PDB entry 4IN6 | X-ray diffraction, 2.70 A resolution | chains L and H of the 3 polymer chains in the assembly

[Chain L]
Name: Reaction center protein L chain
From: Rhodobacter sphaeroides
UniProtKB: P0C0Y8 (RCEL_RHOSH); residues 1-281 here correspond to UniProt positions 2-282 (UniProt number = residue number + 1)
Sequence (281 residues; numbered 1 to 281; the number before each row is that of its first residue):
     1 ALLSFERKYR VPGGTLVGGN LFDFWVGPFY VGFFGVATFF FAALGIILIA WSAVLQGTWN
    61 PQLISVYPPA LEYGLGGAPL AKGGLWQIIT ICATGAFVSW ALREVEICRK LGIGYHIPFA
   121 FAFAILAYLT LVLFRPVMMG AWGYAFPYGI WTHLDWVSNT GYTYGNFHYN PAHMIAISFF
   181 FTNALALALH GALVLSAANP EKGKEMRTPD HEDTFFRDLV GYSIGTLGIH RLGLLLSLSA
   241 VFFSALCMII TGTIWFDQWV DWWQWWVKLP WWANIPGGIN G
Metal / ion sites: Fe ion: His190, His230 (shared with 3 residues of chain M)
Residues lining bound ligands:
  - bacteriochlorophyll a (BCL), molecule 1: Ile46, Ile49, Tyr128, Leu131, Phe146, Ile150, Trp151, His153, Leu154, Trp156, Val157
  - bacteriochlorophyll a (BCL), molecule 2: Phe97, Phe121, Ala124, Ile125, Ala127, Tyr128, Leu131, Trp156, Val157, Ser158, Thr160, Gly161, Tyr162, Asn166, Phe167, His168, His173, Ala176, Ile177, Phe180, Phe181, Val241, Ser244, Ala245, Cys247, Met248
  - bacteriochlorophyll a (BCL), molecule 3: Val157, Tyr162, His168, Phe181
  - bacteriochlorophyll a (BCL), molecule 4: His168, His173, Met174, Ile177, Ser178, Phe181, Thr182
  - bacteriopheophytin a (BPH), molecule 1: Thr38, Phe41, Ala42, Gly45, Ile49, Ile89, Cys92, Ala93, Ala96, Phe97, Trp100, Glu104, Ile117, Ala120, Phe121, Phe123, Ala124, Tyr128, Phe146, Tyr148, Gly149, Ile150, His153, Phe180, Ser237, Leu238, Val241
  - bacteriopheophytin a (BPH), molecule 2: Phe181, Ala184, Leu185, Ala188, Leu189, Phe216, Leu219, Val220
  - glucosyl-galactosyl diacyl-glycerol (GGD; nonadec-10-enoic acid 2-[3,4-dihydroxy-6-hydroxymethyl-5-(3,4,5-trihydroxy-6-hydroxymethyl-tetrahydro-pyran-2-yloxy)-tetrahydro-pyran-2-yloxy] -1-octadec-9-enoyloxymethyl-ethyl ester): Ala1, Val26, Gly27, Pro28, Phe29
  - heptane-1,2,3-triol (HTO): Trp86, Gln87, Thr90, Ile91, Thr94, Leu133, Trp142
  - 1,2-diacyl-sn-glycero-3-phosphocholine (PC1): Val220, Gly221, Tyr222
  - ubiquinone-10 (U10), molecule 1: Val26, Phe29, Tyr30, Val31, Gly35, Phe39, Trp100, Arg103
  - ubiquinone-10 (U10), molecule 2: Phe179, Thr182, Leu185, Ala186, Leu189, His190, Leu193, Val194, Glu212, Asp213, Phe216, Tyr222, Ser223, Ile224, Gly225, Thr226, Ile229, Leu232

[Chain H]
Name: Reaction center protein H chain
From: Rhodobacter sphaeroides
UniProtKB: P0C0Y7 (RCEH_RHOSH); residue numbers follow UniProt; this construct covers 1-260
Sequence (266 residues; row label = number of the first residue in the row; numbers below 1 keep their minus sign (His-5 is residue -5)):
    -5 HHHHHHMVGV TAFGNFDLAS LAIYSFWIFL AGLIYYLQTE NMREGYPLEN EDGTPAANQG
    55 PFPLPKPKTF ILPHGRGTLT VPGPESEDRP IALARTAVSE GFPHAPTGDP MKDGVGPASW
   115 VARRDLPELD GHGHNKIKPM KAAAGFHVSA GKNPIGLPVR GCDLEIAGKV VDIWVDIPEQ
   175 MARFLEVELK DGSTRLLPMQ MVKVQSNRVH VNALSSDLFA GIPTIKSPTE VTLLEEDKIC
   235 GYVAGGLMYA APKRKSVVAA MLAEYA
Not modelled in the structure: -5 to 10, 251-260
Differences from the reference sequence: expression tag (-5 to 0)
Residues lining bound ligands: glucosyl-galactosyl diacyl-glycerol (GGD; nonadec-10-enoic acid 2-[3,4-dihydroxy-6-hydroxymethyl-5-(3,4,5-trihydroxy-6-hydroxymethyl-tetrahydro-pyran-2-yloxy)-tetrahydro-pyran-2-yloxy] -1-octadec-9-enoyloxymethyl-ethyl ester): Gln32, Tyr40, Leu42, Asn52, Gln53, Gly54, Pro55, Phe56

[Chain L / chain H interface]
Contacting residue pairs (69):
  Ala1(L) - Leu42(H)  hydrophobic
  Ala1(L) - Glu43(H)
  Ala1(L) - Ala50(H)  hydrophobic
  Ala1(L) - Glu94(H)
  Leu2(L) - Leu42(H)
  Leu2(L) - Glu43(H)  hydrogen bond (backbone-backbone)
  Leu3(L) - Gly39(H)
  Leu3(L) - Tyr40(H)  hydrophobic
  Leu3(L) - Leu42(H)  hydrophobic
  Ser4(L) - Gly39(H)  hydrogen bond (backbone-backbone)
  Ser4(L) - Glu43(H)
  Ser4(L) - Glu79(H)  hydrogen bond
  Ser4(L) - Glu81(H)
  Phe5(L) - Gly39(H)
  Phe5(L) - Glu81(H)
  Arg7(L) - Glu45(H)
  Arg7(L) - Leu87(H)
  Arg7(L) - Ala88(H)
  Arg7(L) - Arg89(H)
  Arg7(L) - His98(H)
  Lys8(L) - Glu81(H)  salt bridge
  Lys8(L) - Arg83(H)
  Lys8(L) - Ile85(H)
  Lys8(L) - Leu87(H)
  Lys8(L) - Val109(H)
  Lys8(L) - Gly110(H)  hydrogen bond (backbone-backbone)
  Lys8(L) - Ser113(H)
  Lys8(L) - Trp114(H)
  Tyr9(L) - Gly110(H)
  Tyr9(L) - Ser113(H)
  Arg10(L) - Pro97(H)
  Arg10(L) - His98(H)  hydrogen bond (backbone-backbone)
  Val11(L) - Leu87(H)  hydrophobic
  Val11(L) - Pro97(H)
  Val11(L) - His98(H)
  Val11(L) - Gly110(H)
  Val11(L) - Pro111(H)
  Val11(L) - Tyr243(H)
  Pro12(L) - Pro97(H)
  Pro12(L) - His98(H)
  Pro12(L) - Met242(H)
  Gly13(L) - Met242(H)
  Gly14(L) - Met242(H)
  Asp23(L) - Pro97(H)
  Phe24(L) - Gly95(H)
  Phe24(L) - Phe96(H)  hydrophobic
  Trp25(L) - Gly95(H)  hydrogen bond (backbone-backbone)
  Trp25(L) - Pro97(H)
  Arg109(L) - Met242(H)
  Lys110(L) - Pro111(H)
  Lys110(L) - Met242(H)
  Gly112(L) - Pro111(H)
  Gly112(L) - Ala238(H)
  Ala198(L) - Phe64(H)
  Asn199(L) - Lys62(H)  hydrogen bond
  Gly203(L) - Ile65(H)
  Lys204(L) - Ile65(H)
  Glu205(L) - Ile65(H)
  Glu205(L) - Leu66(H)
  Glu205(L) - Pro67(H)
  Glu205(L) - His68(H)
  Met206(L) - Phe64(H)  hydrophobic
  Met206(L) - Ile65(H)  hydrogen bond (backbone-backbone)
  Met206(L) - Pro67(H)
  Thr208(L) - Gly125(H)
  Asp210(L) - Asp124(H)
  Asp210(L) - Gly125(H)  hydrogen bond (side chain-backbone)
  Asp210(L) - Pro172(H)
  Thr226(L) - Glu173(H)  hydrogen bond
Also at the interface, not in a pair above, chain L (32 interface residues in all): Leu111, Pro209, Asp213, Leu227
Also at the interface, not in a pair above, chain H (44 interface residues in all): Glu38, Pro41, Asn52, Ala99, Pro100, Val115, Lys130, Met175

[In short]
32 residues of chain L and 44 residues of chain H are in contact, with 10 hydrogen bonds and 1 salt bridge.
Polar pairs include Lys8(L)-Glu81(H), Ser4(L)-Glu79(H) and Asn199(L)-Lys62(H). Glucosyl-galactosyl
diacyl-glycerol is bound between chain L and chain H.
Chain L is Reaction center protein L chain and chain H is Reaction center protein H chain, both from
Rhodobacter sphaeroides; the structure, (M)L214A mutant of the Rhodobacter sphaeroides Reaction Center, was
determined by X-ray diffraction, deposited together with 4IN7 and 4IN5.
